PDB entry 6FVW | electron microscopy, 4.50 A resolution (low resolution: residue-level contacts below are approximate; hydrogen-bond / salt-bridge calls are withheld) | chains Z and I of the 47 polymer chains in the assembly

Chain Z:
Name: 26S proteasome regulatory subunit RPN1
Source organism: Saccharomyces cerevisiae (strain ATCC 204508 / S288c)
Reference sequence: P38764 (RPN1_YEAST); residue numbers follow UniProt; this construct covers 1-970
Sequence (970 residues; numbered 1 to 970; the number before each row is that of its first residue):
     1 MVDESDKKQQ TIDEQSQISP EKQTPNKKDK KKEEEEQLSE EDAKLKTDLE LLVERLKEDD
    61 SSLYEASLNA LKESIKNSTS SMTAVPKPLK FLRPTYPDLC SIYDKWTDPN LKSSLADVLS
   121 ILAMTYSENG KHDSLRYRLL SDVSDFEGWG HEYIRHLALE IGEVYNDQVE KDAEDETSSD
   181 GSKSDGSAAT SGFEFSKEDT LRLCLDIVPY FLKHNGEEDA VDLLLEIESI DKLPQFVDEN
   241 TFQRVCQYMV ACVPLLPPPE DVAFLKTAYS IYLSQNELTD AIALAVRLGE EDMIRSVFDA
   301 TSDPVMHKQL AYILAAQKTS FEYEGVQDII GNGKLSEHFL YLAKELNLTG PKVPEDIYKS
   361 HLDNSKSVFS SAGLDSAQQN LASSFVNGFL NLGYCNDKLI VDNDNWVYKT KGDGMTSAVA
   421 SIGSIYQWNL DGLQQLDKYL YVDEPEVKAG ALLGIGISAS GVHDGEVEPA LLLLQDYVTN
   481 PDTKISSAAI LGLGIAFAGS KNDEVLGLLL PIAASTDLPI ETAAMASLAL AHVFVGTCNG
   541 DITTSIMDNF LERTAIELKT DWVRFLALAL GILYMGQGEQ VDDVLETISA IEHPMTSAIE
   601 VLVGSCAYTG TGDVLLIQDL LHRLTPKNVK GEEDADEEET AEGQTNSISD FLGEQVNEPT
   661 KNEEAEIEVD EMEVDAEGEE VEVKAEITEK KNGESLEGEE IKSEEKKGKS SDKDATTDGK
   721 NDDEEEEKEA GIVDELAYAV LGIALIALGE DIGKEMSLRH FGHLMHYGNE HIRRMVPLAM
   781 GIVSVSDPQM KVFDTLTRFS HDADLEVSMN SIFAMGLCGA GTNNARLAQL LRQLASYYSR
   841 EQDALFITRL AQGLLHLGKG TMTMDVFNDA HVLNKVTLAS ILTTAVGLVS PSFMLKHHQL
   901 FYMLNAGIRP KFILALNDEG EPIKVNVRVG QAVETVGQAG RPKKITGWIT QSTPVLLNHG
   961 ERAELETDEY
Disordered / not traced: 636-699

Chain I:
Name: 26S proteasome regulatory subunit 4 homolog
Source organism: Saccharomyces cerevisiae (strain ATCC 204508 / S288c)
Reference sequence: P40327 (PRS4_YEAST); residues 53-437 here = UniProt positions 53-437
Sequence (385 residues; numbered 53 to 437; the number before each row is that of its first residue):
    53 TRCKLKLLRM ERIKDHLLLE EEFVSNSEIL KPFEKKQEEE KKQLEEIRGN PLSIGTLEEI
   113 IDDDHAIVTS PTMPDYYVSI LSFVDKELLE PGCSVLLHHK TMSIVGVLQD DADPMVSVMK
   173 MDKSPTESYS DIGGLESQIQ EIKESVELPL THPELYEEMG IKPPKGVILY GAPGTGKTLL
   233 AKAVANQTSA TFLRIVGSEL IQKYLGDGPR LCRQIFKVAG ENAPSIVFID EIDAIGTKRY
   293 DSNSGGEREI QRTMLELLNQ LDGFDDRGDV KVIMATNKIE TLDPALIRPG RIDRKILFEN
   353 PDLSTKKKIL GIHTSKMNLS EDVNLETLVT TKDDLSGADI QAMCTEAGLL ALRERRMQVT
   413 AEDFKQAKER VMKNKVEENL EGLYL
UniProt features mapped onto this chain:
  - binding site (ATP): G223 to T230
  - cross-link (Glycyl lysine isopeptide (Lys-Gly)): K234 (interchain with G-Cter in ubiquitin), K255 (interchain with G-Cter in ubiquitin), K290 (interchain with G-Cter in ubiquitin)
  - mutagenesis: K229 (K229Q: 73% loss of ATPase activity)
What the authors report for this chain:
  - mutagenesis - R407C: unchanged growth

How chain Z and chain I interact:
Residue-residue contacts (118; chain Z residue first):
  S144(Z) - M409(I)
  D145(Z) - R408(I)
  D145(Z) - M409(I)
  F146(Z) - M409(I)
  W149(Z) - M409(I)
  L205(Z) - T53(I)
  D206(Z) - T53(I)
  P209(Z) - R54(I)
  Y210(Z) - T53(I)
  Q247(Z) - R54(I)
  Q247(Z) - C55(I)
  Y248(Z) - R54(I)
  M249(Z) - R54(I)
  V250(Z) - K58(I)
  A251(Z) - R54(I)
  A251(Z) - L57(I)
  A251(Z) - K58(I)
  C252(Z) - R54(I)
  P254(Z) - R61(I)
  L255(Z) - R61(I)
  N364(Z) - E210(I)
  D613(Z) - I65(I)
  L616(Z) - L69(I)
  L624(Z) - E80(I)
  D723(Z) - M62(I)
  E724(Z) - M62(I)
  E724(Z) - K66(I)
  E727(Z) - M62(I)
  K728(Z) - K58(I)
  K728(Z) - L59(I)
  K728(Z) - L60(I)
  K728(Z) - R61(I)
  K728(Z) - M62(I)
  K728(Z) - E63(I)
  K728(Z) - R64(I)
  K728(Z) - I65(I)
  K728(Z) - K66(I)
  E729(Z) - M62(I)
  A730(Z) - L59(I)
  A730(Z) - M62(I)
  A730(Z) - E63(I)
  G731(Z) - M62(I)
  G731(Z) - E63(I)
  G731(Z) - K66(I)
  D734(Z) - M62(I)
  D734(Z) - E63(I)
  D734(Z) - K66(I)
  D734(Z) - D67(I)
  D734(Z) - L70(I)
  E735(Z) - K66(I)
  L736(Z) - K66(I)
  A737(Z) - L70(I)
  Y738(Z) - I65(I)
  Y738(Z) - K66(I)
  Y738(Z) - D67(I)
  Y738(Z) - H68(I)
  Y738(Z) - L69(I)
  Y738(Z) - L70(I)
  Y738(Z) - L71(I)
  Y738(Z) - E73(I)
  A739(Z) - E73(I)
  L741(Z) - L70(I)
  L741(Z) - E73(I)
  L741(Z) - E74(I)
  L741(Z) - S77(I)
  G742(Z) - E73(I)
  A744(Z) - I81(I)
  L745(Z) - S77(I)
  L745(Z) - E80(I)
  L748(Z) - E80(I)
  L748(Z) - I81(I)
  L748(Z) - L82(I)
  L748(Z) - P84(I)
  L748(Z) - F85(I)
  G749(Z) - P84(I)
  R774(Z) - L202(I)
  R774(Z) - T203(I)
  R774(Z) - T240(I)
  R774(Z) - S241(I)
  L805(Z) - T203(I)
  L805(Z) - H204(I)
  L805(Z) - P205(I)
  L805(Z) - E206(I)
  L805(Z) - E209(I)
  E806(Z) - L202(I)
  E806(Z) - T203(I)
  E806(Z) - P205(I)
  M809(Z) - P201(I)
  M809(Z) - L202(I)
  M809(Z) - P205(I)
  D843(Z) - E206(I)
  D843(Z) - E209(I)
  D843(Z) - E210(I)
  A844(Z) - E206(I)
  R909(Z) - S180(I)
  R909(Z) - Y181(I)
  R909(Z) - S182(I)
  P910(Z) - Y181(I)
  P910(Z) - K195(I)
  P910(Z) - E199(I)
  P910(Z) - Q239(I)
  K911(Z) - S180(I)
  I913(Z) - Y181(I)
  I913(Z) - S182(I)
  A915(Z) - C55(I)
  L916(Z) - C55(I)
  N917(Z) - C55(I)
  N917(Z) - K58(I)
  D918(Z) - C55(I)
  D918(Z) - K58(I)
  D918(Z) - L59(I)
  E919(Z) - K58(I)
  I923(Z) - S182(I)
  V925(Z) - E188(I)
  V925(Z) - K360(I)
  V927(Z) - Y181(I)
  V927(Z) - K195(I)
  V936(Z) - H204(I)
Interface residues without a listed pair, chain Z (74 interface residues in all): K57, D142, I207, S365, L620, K627, K720, E725, I732, V733, E750, A803, V807, N810, I908, N926
Interface residues without a listed pair, chain I (53 interface residues in all): E72, V76, D183, Q192, P276, R407, Q410

Overview:
74 residues of chain Z face 53 of chain I across their interface. Curated annotation (UniProt) lists 8
ATP-binding residues and one mutagenesis site on chain I. From the paper: R407C of chain I leaves growth
unchanged.
Here chain Z is 26S proteasome regulatory subunit RPN1 and chain I is 26S proteasome regulatory subunit 4
homolog, both from Saccharomyces cerevisiae (strain ATCC 204508 / S288c). Entry 6FVW (26S proteasome, s4
state) was determined by electron microscopy (same publication as 6FVT, 6FVU, 6FVV, 6FVX and 6FVY).
